PDB entry 5MOI | X-ray diffraction, 2.20 A resolution | chains A and C of the 6 polymer chains in the assembly

# Chain A (and C)
Name: Ig epsilon chain C region
Source organism: Homo sapiens
Notes: chain C of this document is another copy of the same molecule, construct and numbering; everything in this record applies to it too
UniProtKB: P01854 (IGHE_HUMAN); residues 328-547 here correspond to UniProt positions 209-428 (UniProt number = residue number - 119)
Amino-acid sequence (223 residues; numbered 325 to 547; the number before each row is that of its first residue):
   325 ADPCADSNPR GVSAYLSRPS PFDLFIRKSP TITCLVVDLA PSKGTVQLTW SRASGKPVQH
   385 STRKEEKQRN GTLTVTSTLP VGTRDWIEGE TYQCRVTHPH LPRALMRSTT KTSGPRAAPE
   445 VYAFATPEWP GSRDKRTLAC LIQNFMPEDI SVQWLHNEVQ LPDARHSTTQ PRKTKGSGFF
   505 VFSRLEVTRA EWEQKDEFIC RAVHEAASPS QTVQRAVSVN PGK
Unresolved in the structure: 325-338, 361-371, 390-397, 420-429, 545-547 (chain C: 325-335, 423, 545-547)
Sequence notes: expression tag (325-327); conflict Q371 (Asn252 in P01854), Q383 (Asn264 in P01854)
Disulfide bonds: C358-C418, C464-C524
Swiss-Prot annotation at these positions:
  - glycosylation: N394 (N-linked (GlcNAc...) asparagine)
Reported in the primary citation:
  - post-translational modification sites: N394

# Chain A / chain C interface
Residue-residue contacts (6):
  P533(A) - R408(C)
  Q538(A) - S378(C)  hydrogen bond (side chain-backbone)
  Q538(A) - K380(C)
  R539(A) - A377(C)
  A540(A) - A377(C)  hydrogen bond (backbone-backbone)
  A540(A) - G379(C)
Interface residues without a listed pair, chain A (7 interface residues in all): E521, I523, N544
Interface residues without a listed pair, chain C (6 interface residues in all): R419

# In short
The interface between chain A and chain C involves 7 residues on one side and 6 on the other, with 2 hydrogen
bonds. Among the polar pairs are Q538(A)-S378(C) and A540(A)-A377(C). From the paper: a modification site at
N394(A).
Both chains are Ig epsilon chain C region (Homo sapiens). Entry 5MOI (Crystal structure of human IgE-Fc
epsilon 3-4) was determined by X-ray diffraction together with 5MOJ, 5MOK and 5MOL from the same study.
